Entry 2VZ7 (X-ray diffraction, 3.20 A resolution); this record covers chain A.

Chain A:
Name: Cytochrome P450 monooxygenase
Source organism: Streptomyces venezuelae
Reference sequence: O87605 (O87605_9ACTO); residues 1-416 here = UniProt positions 1-416
Chain sequence (436 residues; numbered -19 to 416; the number before each row is that of its first residue; numbers below 1 keep their minus sign (Met-19 is residue -19)):
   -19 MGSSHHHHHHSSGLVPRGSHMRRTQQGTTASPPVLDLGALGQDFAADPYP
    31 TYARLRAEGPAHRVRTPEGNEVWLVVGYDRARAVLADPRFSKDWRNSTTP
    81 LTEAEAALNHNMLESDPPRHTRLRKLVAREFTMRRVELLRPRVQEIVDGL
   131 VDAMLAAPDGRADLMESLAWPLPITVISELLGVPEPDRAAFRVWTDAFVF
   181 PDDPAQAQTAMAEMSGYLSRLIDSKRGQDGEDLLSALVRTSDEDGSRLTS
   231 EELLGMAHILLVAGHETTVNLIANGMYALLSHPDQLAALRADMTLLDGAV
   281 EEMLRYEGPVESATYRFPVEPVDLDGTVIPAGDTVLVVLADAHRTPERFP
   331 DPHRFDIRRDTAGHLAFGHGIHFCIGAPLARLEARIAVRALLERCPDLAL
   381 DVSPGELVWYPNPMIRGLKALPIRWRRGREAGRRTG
Unresolved in the structure: -19 to 11, 408-416
Construct notes: engineered mutation Asn50 (Asp in O87605)
Metal / ion sites: heme Fe near Cys354 (its only coordinating residue here)
Residues lining bound ligands:
  - heme (HEM): Lys72, Met92, Leu93, His100, Arg104, Phe111, Ile157, Ile239, Leu240, Ala243, Gly244, Thr247, Thr248, Leu251, Pro289, Val290, Ala293, Thr294, Arg296, Leu319, Ala346, Phe347, Gly348, Ile351, His352, Phe353, Cys354, Ile355, Gly356, Leu359, Ala360
  - PXI (4-{[4-(dimethylamino)-3-hydroxy-6-methyltetrahydro-2H-pyran-2-yl]oxy}-12-ethyl-3,5,7,11-tetramethyloxacyclododec-9-ene-2,8-dione): Trp74, Glu85, Asn89, Leu93, Glu94, Phe178, Val179, Met191, His238, Ile239, Val242, Ala243, Glu246, Thr247, Val290, Ser292, Thr294, Met394, Ile395
Swiss-Prot annotation at these positions:
  - binding site (substrate): Glu94, Ala187 to Met191, His238 to Glu246
  - binding site (heme): Cys354
Reported in the primary citation:
  - binding site for PXI: Glu85, Glu94
  - mutagenesis - D50N/E85Q, E85Q: decreased catalytic activity on PXI
  - mutagenesis - D50N/E94Q: abolished catalytic activity on PXI
  - catalytic residues: Glu94 (proposed by the authors, not directly observed)

Summary:
Ligands of chain A: heme and compound PXI. UniProt lists 15 substrate-binding residues and heme-binding
residue Cys354. From the paper: the catalytic residue Glu94; D50N/E85Q and E85Q reduce catalytic activity on
PXI.
Chain A is Cytochrome P450 monooxygenase (Streptomyces venezuelae); the structure, Crystal structure of the
YC-17-bound PikC D50N mutant, was determined by X-ray diffraction, deposited together with 2VZM.
